Entry 8FVW (electron microscopy, 2.10 A resolution); this record covers chains D and F of the 8 polymer chains in the assembly.

# Chain D
Protein: DNA-directed RNA polymerase subunit alpha
From: Escherichia coli K-12
Notes: EC 2.7.7.6
Reference sequence: P0A7Z4 (RPOA_ECOLI); residue numbers follow UniProt; this construct covers 1-329
Sequence (329 residues; each row starts with the number of its first residue):
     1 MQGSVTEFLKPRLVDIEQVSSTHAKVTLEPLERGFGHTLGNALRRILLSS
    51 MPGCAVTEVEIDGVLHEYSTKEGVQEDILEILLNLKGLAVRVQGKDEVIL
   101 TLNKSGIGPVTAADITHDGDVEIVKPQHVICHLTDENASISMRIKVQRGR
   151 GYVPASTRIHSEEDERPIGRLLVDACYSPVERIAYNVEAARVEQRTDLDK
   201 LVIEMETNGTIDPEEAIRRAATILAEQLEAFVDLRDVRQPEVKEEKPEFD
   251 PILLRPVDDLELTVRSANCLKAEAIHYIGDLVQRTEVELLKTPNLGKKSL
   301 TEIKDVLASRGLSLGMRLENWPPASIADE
Unresolved in the structure: 1-6, 160-165, 236-329
Curated features (UniProtKB/Swiss-Prot):
  - region: Glu162 to Glu165 (Required for interaction with Crp at class II promoters)
  - modified residue: Arg265 (ADP-ribosylarginine), Lys297 (N6-acetyllysine), Lys298 (N6-acetyllysine)
  - mutagenesis: Arg45 (R45C: In rpoA112; temperature-sensitive, blocks RNA polymerase assembly), Glu162 to Glu165 (5-fold decrease in CRP-class II promoter-dependent transcription), Glu165 (E165K: 5-fold decrease in CRP-class II promoter-dependent transcription), Arg191 (R191C: In rpoA101; temperature-sensitive)

# Chain F
Protein: DNA-directed RNA polymerase subunit beta
From: Escherichia coli K-12
Notes: EC 2.7.7.6
Reference sequence: P0A8V2 (RPOB_ECOLI); residue numbers follow UniProt; this construct covers 1-1342
Sequence (1342 residues; each row starts with the number of its first residue):
     1 MVYSYTEKKRIRKDFGKRPQVLDVPYLLSIQLDSFQKFIEQDPEGQYGLE
    51 AAFRSVFPIQSYSGNSELQYVSYRLGEPVFDVQECQIRGVTYSAPLRVKL
   101 RLVIYEREAPEGTVKDIKEQEVYMGEIPLMTDNGTFVINGTERVIVSQLH
   151 RSPGVFFDSDKGKTHSSGKVLYNARIIPYRGSWLDFEFDPKDNLFVRIDR
   201 RRKLPATIILRALNYTTEQILDLFFEKVIFEIRDNKLQMELVPERLRGET
   251 ASFDIEANGKVYVEKGRRITARHIRQLEKDDVKLIEVPVEYIAGKVVAKD
   301 YIDESTGELICAANMELSLDLLAKLSQSGHKRIETLFTNDLDHGPYISET
   351 LRVDPTNDRLSALVEIYRMMRPGEPPTREAAESLFENLFFSEDRYDLSAV
   401 GRMKFNRSLLREEIEGSGILSKDDIIDVMKKLIDIRNGKGEVDDIDHLGN
   451 RRIRSVGEMAENQFRVGLVRVERAVKERLSLGDLDTLMPQDMINAKPISA
   501 AVKEFFGSSQLSQFMDQNNPLSEITHKRRISALGPGGLTRERAGFEVRDV
   551 HPTHYGRVCPIETPEGPNIGLINSLSVYAQTNEYGFLETPYRKVTDGVVT
   601 DEIHYLSAIEEGNYVIAQANSNLDEEGHFVEDLVTCRSKGESSLFSRDQV
   651 DYMDVSTQQVVSVGASLIPFLEHDDANRALMGANMQRQAVPTLRADKPLV
   701 GTGMERAVAVDSGVTAVAKRGGVVQYVDASRIVIKVNEDEMYPGEAGIDI
   751 YNLTKYTRSNQNTCINQMPCVSLGEPVERGDVLADGPSTDLGELALGQNM
   801 RVAFMPWNGYNFEDSILVSERVVQEDRFTTIHIQELACVSRDTKLGPEEI
   851 TADIPNVGEAALSKLDESGIVYIGAEVTGGDILVGKVTPKGETQLTPEEK
   901 LLRAIFGEKASDVKDSSLRVPNGVSGTVIDVQVFTRDGVEKDKRALEIEE
   951 MQLKQAKKDLSEELQILEAGLFSRIRAVLVAGGVEAEKLDKLPRDRWLEL
  1001 GLTDEEKQNQLEQLAEQYDELKHEFEKKLEAKRRKITQGDDLAPGVLKIV
  1051 KVYLAVKRRIQPGDKMAGRHGNKGVISKINPIEDMPYDENGTPVDIVLNP
  1101 LGVPSRMNIGQILETHLGMAAKGIGDKINAMLKQQQEVAKLREFIQRAYD
  1151 LGADVRQKVDLSTFSDEEVMRLAENLRKGMPIATPVFDGAKEAEIKELLK
  1201 LGDLPTSGQIRLYDGRTGEQFERPVTVGYMYMLKLNHLVDDKMHARSTGS
  1251 YSLVTQQPLGGKAQFGGQRFGEMEVWALEAYGAAYTLQEMLTVKSDDVNG
  1301 RTKMYKNIVDGNHQMEPGMPESFNVLLKEIRSLGINIELEDE
Unresolved in the structure: 1, 891-912
Curated features (UniProtKB/Swiss-Prot):
  - modified residue (N6-acetyllysine): Lys1022, Lys1200
  - mutagenesis: Ile561 (I561S: Resistant to antibiotics salinamide A and B), Ile569 (I569S: Resistant to antibiotics salinamide A and B), Ala665 (A665E: Resistant to antibiotics salinamide A and B), Asp675 (D675A/G: Resistant to antibiotics salinamide A and B), Asn677 (N677H/K: Resistant to antibiotics salinamide A and B), Leu680 (L680M: Resistant to antibiotics salinamide A and B), Glu813 (E813K: Disrupts the enzyme's active center)

# Chain D / chain F interface
Residue-residue contacts (74; chain D residue first):
  Asn41(D) with Tyr1087(F); Gly1215(F); Arg1216(F), hydrogen bond (side chain-backbone); Thr1217(F), hydrogen bond (side chain-backbone); Gly1218(F), hydrogen bond (side chain-backbone)
  Arg44(D) with Glu1083(F); Tyr1087(F); Gly1091(F), hydrogen bond (side chain-backbone)
  Arg45(D) with Glu1083(F), hydrogen bond (side chain-backbone); Asp1084(F), salt bridge; Gly1215(F), hydrogen bond (side chain-backbone); Arg1216(F)
  Ser49(D) with Glu1083(F)
  Leu65(D) with Ile873(F), hydrophobic
  His66(D) with Ile873(F); Gly874(F); Thr927(F); Val928(F); Ile929(F)
  Glu67(D) with Lys1057(F), salt bridge
  Tyr68(D) with Tyr756(F); Thr927(F); Ile929(F), hydrophobic; Ala1055(F), hydrophobic; Lys1057(F)
  Ser69(D) with Tyr756(F)
  Thr70(D) with Ser730(F); Lys755(F)
  Glu72(D) with Glu962(F)
  Gly73(D) with Tyr726(F), hydrogen bond (backbone-side chain); Asp728(F)
  Val74(D) with Asp728(F); Ala729(F), hydrogen bond (backbone-backbone)
  Gln75(D) with Val727(F); Ala729(F), hydrogen bond (backbone-backbone); Pro769(F); Val771(F), hydrogen bond (side chain-backbone)
  Glu76(D) with Ala729(F)
  Asp77(D) with Ala729(F); Lys755(F), salt bridge; Tyr756(F), hydrogen bond; Asn766(F), hydrogen bond
  Leu79(D) with Leu693(F), hydrophobic; Tyr756(F); Ile831(F), hydrophobic; Lys1057(F)
  Leu83(D) with Arg694(F)
  Lys86(D) with Gln824(F), hydrogen bond (side chain-backbone)
  Ile107(D) with Leu773(F), hydrophobic
  Thr134(D) with Tyr726(F); Val727(F), hydrogen bond (side chain-backbone); Leu773(F)
  Tyr152(D) with Glu820(F); Val823(F); Gln824(F); Arg1059(F), hydrogen bond
  Pro154(D) with Arg1059(F)
  Ser156(D) with Arg1059(F)
  Arg166(D) with Glu876(F)
  Ile168(D) with Tyr872(F), hydrophobic; Ile873(F); Gly874(F); Ala875(F)
  Asp174(D) with Asp826(F)
  Cys176(D) with Gln824(F)
  Glu181(D) with Arg821(F), hydrogen bond (backbone-side chain)
  Arg182(D) with Asn1090(F), hydrogen bond (side chain-backbone); Gly1091(F); Thr1092(F)
  Ile183(D) with Gly1091(F)
  Ala184(D) with Asn1090(F); Gly1091(F)
  Tyr185(D) with Tyr1087(F), hydrogen bond; Gly1218(F)
Other interface residues (no listed pair), chain D (38 interface residues in all): Leu48, Asp135, Thr157, Asn186, Glu206
Other interface residues (no listed pair), chain F (46 interface residues in all): Val1056, Ile1082, Glu1089, Lys1133, Asp1214

# In short
38 residues of chain D and 46 residues of chain F are in contact; the contacts include 18 hydrogen bonds and 3
salt bridges. Polar contacts include Arg45(D)-Asp1084(F), Glu67(D)-Lys1057(F) and Asp77(D)-Lys755(F). UniProt
lists 6 mutagenesis sites on chain D; 7 mutagenesis sites on chain F.
Here chain D is DNA-directed RNA polymerase subunit alpha and chain F is DNA-directed RNA polymerase subunit
beta, both from Escherichia coli K-12. Entry 8FVW (CryoEM structure of E.coli transcription elongation complex
bound to ppGpp) was determined by electron microscopy (same publication as 8FVR).
